PDB entry 7XQS | X-ray diffraction, 2.69 A resolution | chains A and B of the 3 polymer chains in the assembly

== Chain A ==
Molecule: MHC class I antigen alpha chain
Organism: Felis catus
UniProtKB: C6ZK69 (C6ZK69_FELCA); residues 1-274 here correspond to UniProt positions 25-298 (UniProt number = residue number + 24)
Chain sequence (274 residues; row label = number of the first residue in the row):
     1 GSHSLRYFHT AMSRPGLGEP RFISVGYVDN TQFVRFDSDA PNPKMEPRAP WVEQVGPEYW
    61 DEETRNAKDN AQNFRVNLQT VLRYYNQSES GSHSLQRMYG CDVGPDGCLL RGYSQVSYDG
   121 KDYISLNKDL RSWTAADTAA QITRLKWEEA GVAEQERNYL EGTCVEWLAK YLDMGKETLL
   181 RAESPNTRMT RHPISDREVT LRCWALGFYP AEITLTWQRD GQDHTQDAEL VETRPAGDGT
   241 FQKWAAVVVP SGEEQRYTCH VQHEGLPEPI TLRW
Cystine bridges: Cys101-Cys164, Cys203-Cys259

== Chain B ==
Molecule: Beta-2-microglobulin
Organism: Felis catus
UniProtKB: Q5MGS7 (B2MG_FELCA); residues -19 to 98 here correspond to UniProt positions 1-118 (UniProt number = residue number + 20)
Chain sequence (118 residues; numbered -19 to 98; the number before each row is that of its first residue; numbers below 1 keep their minus sign (Met-19 is residue -19)):
   -19 MARFVVLVLL GLLYLSHLDA VQHSPKVQVY SRHPAENGKP NFLNCYVSGF HPPQIDITLM
    41 KNGKKMEAEQ TDLSFNRDWT FYLLVHTEFT PTVEDEYSCQ VNHTTLSEPK VVKWDRDM
Unresolved in the structure: -19 to 0
Cystine bridges: Cys25-Cys79

== Chain A / chain B interface ==
Residue-residue contacts (59; chain A residue first):
  Phe8(A) - Phe55(B)  hydrophobic
  His9(A) - Phe55(B)
  Thr10(A) - Leu53(B)
  Thr10(A) - Phe55(B)
  Thr10(A) - Phe61(B)
  Met12(A) - Pro33(B)  hydrophobic
  Met12(A) - Gln34(B)
  Ile23(A) - Leu53(B)  hydrophobic
  Val25(A) - Asp52(B)
  Val25(A) - Leu53(B)
  Val25(A) - Ser54(B)
  Tyr27(A) - Ser54(B)
  Tyr27(A) - Tyr62(B)  hydrogen bond
  Gln32(A) - Asp52(B)  hydrogen bond
  Arg35(A) - Asp52(B)  salt bridge
  Arg48(A) - Asp52(B)  salt bridge
  Ser92(A) - Gln34(B)
  Ser94(A) - His31(B)
  Ser94(A) - Pro33(B)
  Gln96(A) - His31(B)  hydrogen bond
  Gln96(A) - Phe55(B)
  Gln96(A) - Trp59(B)
  Gln96(A) - Phe61(B)
  Arg97(A) - Phe55(B)
  Met98(A) - Arg57(B)
  Tyr113(A) - Arg57(B)
  Gln115(A) - Arg57(B)
  Gln115(A) - Trp59(B)
  Val116(A) - Trp59(B)
  Ser117(A) - Trp59(B)
  Asp119(A) - Val1(B)
  Asp119(A) - His31(B)
  Gly120(A) - His31(B)  hydrogen bond (backbone-side chain)
  Gly120(A) - Trp59(B)
  Asp122(A) - Trp59(B)  hydrogen bond
  Arg188(A) - Pro14(B)
  His192(A) - Asp97(B)  salt bridge
  Arg202(A) - Asp97(B)  hydrogen bond (side chain-backbone)
  Arg202(A) - Met98(B)
  Trp204(A) - Asp97(B)
  Trp204(A) - Met98(B)  hydrophobic
  Val231(A) - Gln8(B)
  Glu232(A) - Gln8(B)  hydrogen bond
  Glu232(A) - Ser28(B)
  Arg234(A) - Gln8(B)  hydrogen bond
  Arg234(A) - Tyr10(B)
  Arg234(A) - Tyr26(B)
  Arg234(A) - Met98(B)  hydrogen bond (side chain-backbone)
  Pro235(A) - Tyr10(B)  hydrogen bond (backbone-side chain)
  Pro235(A) - Tyr26(B)
  Pro235(A) - Leu64(B)  hydrophobic
  Ala236(A) - Arg12(B)  hydrogen bond (backbone-side chain)
  Ala236(A) - Asn24(B)  hydrogen bond (backbone-side chain)
  Gly237(A) - Arg12(B)
  Asp238(A) - Arg12(B)
  Gln242(A) - Tyr10(B)
  Gln242(A) - Ser11(B)
  Gln242(A) - Arg12(B)  hydrogen bond (side chain-backbone)
  Trp244(A) - Met98(B)
Other interface residues (no listed pair), chain A (38 interface residues in all): Ser13, Lys121, Thr233
Other interface residues (no listed pair), chain B (26 interface residues in all): Lys6, His13, Asp58

== Overview ==
The interface between chain A and chain B involves 38 residues on one side and 26 on the other; the contacts
include 13 hydrogen bonds and 3 salt bridges. Polar contacts include Arg35(A)-Asp52(B), Arg48(A)-Asp52(B) and
His192(A)-Asp97(B).
Here chain A is MHC class I antigen alpha chain and chain B is Beta-2-microglobulin, both from Felis catus.
Entry 7XQS (The structure of FLA-K*00701/KP-CoV-9) was determined by X-ray diffraction.
